Entry 1HPU (X-ray diffraction, 1.85 A resolution); this record covers chain A.

Chain A:
Protein: 5'-nucleotidase
From: Escherichia coli
Notes: EC 3.1.3.5, 3.6.1.45
Reference sequence: P07024 (USHA_ECOLI); numbering as in UniProt (aligned over 26-550)
Sequence (525 residues; row label = number of the first residue in the row):
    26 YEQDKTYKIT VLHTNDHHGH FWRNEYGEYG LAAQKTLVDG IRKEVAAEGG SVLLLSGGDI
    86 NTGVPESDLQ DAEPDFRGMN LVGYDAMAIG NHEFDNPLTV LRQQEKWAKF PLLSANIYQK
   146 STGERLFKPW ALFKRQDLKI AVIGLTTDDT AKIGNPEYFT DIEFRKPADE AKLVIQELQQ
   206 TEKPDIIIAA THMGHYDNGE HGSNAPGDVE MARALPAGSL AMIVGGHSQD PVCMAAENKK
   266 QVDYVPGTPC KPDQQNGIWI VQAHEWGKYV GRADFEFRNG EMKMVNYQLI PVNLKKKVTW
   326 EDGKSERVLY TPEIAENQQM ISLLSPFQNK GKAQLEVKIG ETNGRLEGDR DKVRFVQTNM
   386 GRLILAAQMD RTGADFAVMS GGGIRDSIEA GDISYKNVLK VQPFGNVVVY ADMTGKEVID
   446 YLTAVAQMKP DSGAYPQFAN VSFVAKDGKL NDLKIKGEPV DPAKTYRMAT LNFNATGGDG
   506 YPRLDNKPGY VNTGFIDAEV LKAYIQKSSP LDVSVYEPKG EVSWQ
UniProt features mapped onto this chain:
  - binding site (Zn(2+)): Asp-41, His-43, Asp-84, Asn-116, His-217, His-252, Gln-254
  - binding site (substrate): Arg-375 to Arg-379, Phe-498 to Asp-504
  - site (Transition state stabilizer): His-117, Asp-120
Disulfides: Cys-258/Cys-275
Bound ions: Mn2+ site 1: Asp-41, His-43, Asp-84, Gln-254; Mn2+ site 2: Asp-84, Asn-116, His-217, His-252 (together with phosphomethylphosphonic acid adenosyl ester)
Small-molecule neighbours: phosphomethylphosphonic acid adenosyl ester (A12): Asp-84, Asn-116, His-117, Asp-120, Ile-178, His-217, His-252, Gln-254, Arg-375, Arg-379, Ser-405, Gly-407, Gly-408, Arg-410, Phe-429, Asn-431, Gly-458, Ala-459, Phe-498, Asp-504

In short:
Ligands of chain A: phosphomethylphosphonic acid adenosyl ester. The Mn2+ site 1 is built by Asp-41, His-43,
Asp-84 and Gln-254. Asp-84, Asn-116, His-217 and His-252 form the Mn2+ site 2. UniProt lists 7 Zn2+-binding
residues and 12 substrate-binding residues.
Chain A is 5'-nucleotidase (Escherichia coli); the structure, 5'-nucleotidase (closed form), complex with
ampcp, was determined by X-ray diffraction (same publication as 1HO5 and 1HP1).
